PDB entry 7YKK | electron microscopy, 5.90 A resolution (low resolution: residue-level contacts below are approximate; hydrogen-bond / salt-bridge calls are withheld) | chains B and C of the 6 polymer chains in the assembly

[Chain B (and C)]
Name: ATPase family gene 2 protein
From: Saccharomyces cerevisiae
Notes: EC 3.6.4.10; chain C of this document is another copy of the same molecule, construct and numbering; everything in this record applies to it too
UniProt: P32794 (AFG2_YEAST); residues 1-780 here = UniProt positions 1-780
Chain sequence (780 residues; numbered 1 to 780; the number before each row is that of its first residue):
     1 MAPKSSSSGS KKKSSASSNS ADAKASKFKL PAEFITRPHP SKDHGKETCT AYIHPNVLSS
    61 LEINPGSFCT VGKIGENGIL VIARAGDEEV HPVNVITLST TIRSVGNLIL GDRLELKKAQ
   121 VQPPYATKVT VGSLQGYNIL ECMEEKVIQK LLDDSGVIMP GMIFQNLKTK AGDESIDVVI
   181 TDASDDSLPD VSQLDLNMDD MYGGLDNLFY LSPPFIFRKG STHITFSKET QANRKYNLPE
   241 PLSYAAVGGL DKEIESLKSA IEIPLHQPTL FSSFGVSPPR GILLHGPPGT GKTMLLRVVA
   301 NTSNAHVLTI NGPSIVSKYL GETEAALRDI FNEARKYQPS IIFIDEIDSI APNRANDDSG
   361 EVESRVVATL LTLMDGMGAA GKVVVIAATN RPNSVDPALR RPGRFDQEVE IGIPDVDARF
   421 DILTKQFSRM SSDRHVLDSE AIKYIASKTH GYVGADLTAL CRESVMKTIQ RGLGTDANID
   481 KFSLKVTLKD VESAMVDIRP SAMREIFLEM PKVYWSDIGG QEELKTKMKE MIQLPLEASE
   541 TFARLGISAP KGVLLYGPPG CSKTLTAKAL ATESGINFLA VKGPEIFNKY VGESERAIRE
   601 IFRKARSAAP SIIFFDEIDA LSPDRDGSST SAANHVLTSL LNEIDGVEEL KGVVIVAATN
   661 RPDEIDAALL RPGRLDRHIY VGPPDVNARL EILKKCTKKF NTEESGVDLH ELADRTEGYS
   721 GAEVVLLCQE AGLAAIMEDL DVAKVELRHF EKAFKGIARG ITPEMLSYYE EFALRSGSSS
Disordered / not traced: 1-27, 206-219, 777-780 (chain C: 1-28, 206-219, 777-780)
UniProt features mapped onto this chain:
  - binding site (ATP): G286 to T293, G557 to T564
  - mutagenesis: F343 (F343L: In dgr1-sup*; moderate loss of catalytic activity. No growth defect. Restores growth and formation of 60S ribosomal subunit maturation but not catalytic activity or oligomerization ...), E346 (E346Q: Reduces basal and RLP24-dependent ATPase activity. Increases interaction with RLP24. Slightly reduces RLP24 release. Does not affect composition of pre-60S ribosomal particles or growth), L457 (L457S: In afg2-18, drg1-18 or drg1-ts; temperature sensitive mutant. At the restrictive temperature of 37 degrees Celsius, impaired growth ...), C561 to S562 (Increases ATPase activity and reduces affinity for ATP. Mild defect in oligomerization), C561 (C561T: In drg1-11; severe loss of ATPase activity. Severe loss of oligomerization. Resistant to diazaborine-mediated growth inhibition), S562 (S562G: Increases ATPase activity. Loss of oligomerization), A569 (A569V: In drg1-3; resistant to diazaborine-mediated growth inhibition), E617 (E617Q: Increases basal ATPase activity. Reduces RLP24-mediated activation. Does not affect interaction with RLP24 ...), V725 (V725E: In drg1-1; slight loss of ATPase activity. No effect on affinity for ATP or oligomerization. Resistant to diazaborine-mediated growth inhibition ...)
Ligand contacts: ATP (adenosine-5'-triphosphate): G248, L250, P287, P288, G289, T290, G291, K292, T293, M294, N390, I422, Q426, G454, A455, T458

[How chain B and chain C interact]
Contacting residue pairs - 50 pairs, chain B then chain C:
  I74(B) with R335(C)
  E76(B) with R335(C)
  N237(B) with A379(C)
  N311(B) with T369(C)
  P313(B) with E324(C); R365(C); T369(C)
  K318(B) with Y319(C)
  D357(B) with D358(C)
  M430(B) with F274(C)
  R434(B) with F274(C)
  D456(B) with P402(C)
  A459(B) with P402(C)
  C461(B) with V276(C)
  R462(B) with V276(C); S277(C); P278(C); P279(C); G403(C); D406(C)
  V465(B) with F271(C); F274(C)
  M466(B) with Q407(C)
  I469(B) with I263(C)
  Q470(B) with S259(C)
  K481(B) with L270(C)
  F482(B) with F274(C)
  R499(B) with R599(C); R603(C); R606(C); S607(C)
  S501(B) with R400(C)
  M510(B) with V647(C)
  K589(B) with V591(C)
  K699(B) with R544(C); L545(C)
  L726(B) with P672(C); G673(C)
  Q729(B) with I547(C)
  G732(B) with I547(C)
  L733(B) with I547(C); P550(C)
  I736(B) with F542(C); L545(C)
  M737(B) with E530(C); L534(C)
  L740(B) with E537(C)
  D741(B) with T541(C); R544(C); L545(C)
Interface residues without a listed pair, chain B (39 interface residues in all): G75, L238, P239, S314, V316, I498, I757
Interface residues without a listed pair, chain C (45 interface residues in all): L320, N332, M377, A380, R401, G546, D676

[Summary]
39 residues of chain B and 45 residues of chain C are in contact. Chain B binds ATP. Curated annotation
(UniProt) lists 16 ATP-binding residues and 8 mutagenesis sites on chain B.
Both chains are ATPase family gene 2 protein (Saccharomyces cerevisiae). Entry 7YKK (Cryo-EM structure of Drg1
hexamer treated with ADP) was determined by electron microscopy (same publication as 7WBB, 7WD3, 7YKL, 7YKT
and 7YKZ).
